Entry 5Q18 (X-ray diffraction, 1.90 A resolution); this record covers chains A and B.

Chain A:
Name: Bile acid receptor
Source organism: Homo sapiens
Reference sequence: Q96RI1 (NR1H4_HUMAN); residues 248-476 here correspond to UniProt positions 258-486 (UniProt number = residue number + 10)
Amino-acid sequence (233 residues; each row starts with the number of its first residue):
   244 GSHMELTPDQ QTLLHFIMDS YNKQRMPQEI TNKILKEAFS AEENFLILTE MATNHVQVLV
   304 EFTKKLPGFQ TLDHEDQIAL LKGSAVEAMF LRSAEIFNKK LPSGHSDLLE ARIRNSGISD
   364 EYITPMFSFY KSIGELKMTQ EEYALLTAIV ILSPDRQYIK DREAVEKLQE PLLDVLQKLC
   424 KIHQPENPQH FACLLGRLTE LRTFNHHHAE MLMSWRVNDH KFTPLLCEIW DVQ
Disordered / not traced: 244-246
Sequence notes: expression tag (244-247); conflict A281 (Glu291 in Q96RI1), A354 (Glu364 in Q96RI1)
Ligand contacts: 9MY ((2S)-2-cyclohexyl-2-{5,6-difluoro-2-[(R)-methoxy(phenyl)methyl]-1H-benzimidazol-1-yl}-N-(trans-4-hydroxycyclohexyl)acetamide): I273, T274, I277, N287, I290, L291, M294, A295, H298, M332, F333, R335, S336, I339, F340, L352, I356, S359, I361, I366, M369, Y373, M454, W458
Swiss-Prot annotation at these positions:
  - binding site (chenodeoxycholate): R335, Y365, Y373, H451
  - modified residue: T446 (Phosphothreonine)
  - cross-link: K279 (Glycyl lysine isopeptide (Lys-Gly) (interchain with G-Cter in SUMO1))

Chain B:
Name: Coactivator peptide src-1 HD3
Reference sequence: A8K1V4 (A8K1V4_HUMAN); residues 744-757 here = UniProt positions 744-757
Amino-acid sequence (14 residues; each row starts with the number of its first residue):
   744 KDHQLLRYLL DKDE
Disordered / not traced: 744, 757

How chain A and chain B interact:
Residue-residue contacts (25; chain A residue first):
  V303(A) - L752(B)  hydrophobic
  V303(A) - L753(B)  hydrophobic
  E304(A) - K755(B)  salt bridge
  K307(A) - L752(B)  hydrogen bond (side chain-backbone)
  K307(A) - L753(B)
  K307(A) - K755(B)  hydrogen bond (side chain-backbone)
  K307(A) - D756(B)  salt bridge
  F312(A) - L753(B)  hydrophobic
  H317(A) - D754(B)  salt bridge
  E318(A) - R750(B)  salt bridge
  Q320(A) - L753(B)
  I321(A) - L749(B)  hydrophobic
  I321(A) - R750(B)
  I321(A) - L753(B)  hydrophobic
  L324(A) - L753(B)  hydrophobic
  K325(A) - H746(B)  hydrogen bond
  P467(A) - L748(B)
  L468(A) - L748(B)
  L468(A) - L749(B)  hydrophobic
  L468(A) - L752(B)  hydrophobic
  E471(A) - H746(B)
  E471(A) - Q747(B)  hydrogen bond (side chain-backbone)
  E471(A) - L748(B)  hydrogen bond (side chain-backbone)
  E471(A) - L749(B)  hydrogen bond (side chain-backbone)
  I472(A) - L749(B)  hydrophobic
Interface residues without a listed pair, chain A (16 interface residues in all): V299, Q313

In short:
Chain A and chain B form an interface of 16 and 10 residues respectively, with 6 hydrogen bonds and 4 salt
bridges. Polar pairs include E304(A)-K755(B), K307(A)-D756(B) and H317(A)-D754(B). Bound to chain A: compound
9MY. Curated annotation (UniProt) lists 4 chenodeoxycholate-binding residues on chain A.
Chain A is Bile acid receptor (Homo sapiens) and chain B is Coactivator peptide src-1 HD3; the structure,
Ligand binding to FARNESOID-X-RECEPTOR, was determined by X-ray diffraction together with 5Q0I, 5Q0J, 5Q0K,
5Q0L, 5Q0M, 5Q0N and 30 further entries from the same study.
